PDB entry 3HRI | X-ray diffraction, 2.85 A resolution | chains A and B

== Chain A (and B) ==
Protein: Histidyl-tRNA synthetase
From: Trypanosoma brucei
Notes: EC 6.1.1.21; chain B of this document is another copy of the same molecule, construct and numbering; everything in this record applies to it too
UniProt: Q584V0 (Q584V0_9TRYP); numbering as in UniProt (aligned over 44-477)
Amino-acid sequence (456 residues; each row starts with the number of its first residue; note: 44 numbers in that range are skipped by the numbering (no residue carries them; nothing is unmodelled there); numbers below 1 keep their minus sign (Met-22 is residue -22)):
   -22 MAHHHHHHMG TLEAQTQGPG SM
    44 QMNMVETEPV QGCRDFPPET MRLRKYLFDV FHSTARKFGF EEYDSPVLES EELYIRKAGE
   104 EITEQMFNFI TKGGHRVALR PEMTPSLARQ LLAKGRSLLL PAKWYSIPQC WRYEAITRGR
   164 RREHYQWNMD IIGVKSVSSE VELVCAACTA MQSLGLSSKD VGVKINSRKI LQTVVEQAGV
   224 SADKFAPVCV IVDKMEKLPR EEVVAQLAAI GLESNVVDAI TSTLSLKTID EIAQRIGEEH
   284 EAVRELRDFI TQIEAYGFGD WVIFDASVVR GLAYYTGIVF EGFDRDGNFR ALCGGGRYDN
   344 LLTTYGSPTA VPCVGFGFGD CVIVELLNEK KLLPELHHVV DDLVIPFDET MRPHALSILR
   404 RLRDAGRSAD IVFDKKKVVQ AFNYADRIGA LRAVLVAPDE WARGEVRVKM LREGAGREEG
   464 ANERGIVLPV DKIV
Disordered / not traced: -22 to -1, 44-46, 115-117, 220-225, 236-241, 456-467, 475-477 (chain B: -22 to -1, 44-46, 115-117, 220-225, 236-241, 279-281, 456-467, 475-477)
Sequence notes: expression tag (-22 to -1)

== Chain A / chain B interface ==
Residue-residue contacts (163; chain A residue first):
  Met47(A) - Leu135(B)  hydrophobic
  Met47(A) - Tyr348(B)
  Met47(A) - Gly349(B)
  Val48(A) - Leu96(B)  hydrophobic
  Val48(A) - Arg99(B)
  Val48(A) - Tyr348(B)  hydrogen bond (backbone-backbone)
  Glu49(A) - Arg132(B)
  Thr50(A) - Arg132(B)  hydrogen bond (backbone-side chain)
  Thr50(A) - Leu135(B)
  Thr50(A) - Ala136(B)
  Glu51(A) - Arg132(B)
  Pro52(A) - Arg132(B)
  Val53(A) - Leu91(B)
  Val53(A) - Glu92(B)
  Val53(A) - Ser93(B)
  Val53(A) - Val120(B)  hydrophobic
  Cys56(A) - Pro89(B)  hydrophobic
  Arg57(A) - Pro89(B)
  Asp58(A) - Asp87(B)
  Asp58(A) - Ser88(B)
  Asp58(A) - Pro89(B)
  Asp58(A) - Arg132(B)  salt bridge
  Asp58(A) - Gln133(B)
  Phe59(A) - Tyr86(B)
  Phe59(A) - Asp87(B)  hydrogen bond (backbone-backbone)
  Phe59(A) - Gln133(B)
  Pro60(A) - Gln133(B)
  Pro60(A) - Lys137(B)
  Pro61(A) - Glu84(B)
  Pro61(A) - Glu85(B)
  Pro61(A) - Trp147(B)
  Glu62(A) - Lys137(B)  salt bridge
  Met64(A) - Glu85(B)
  Arg65(A) - Glu84(B)  salt bridge
  Arg67(A) - Asp87(B)  salt bridge
  Lys68(A) - Glu85(B)  salt bridge
  Lys68(A) - Tyr148(B)  hydrogen bond
  Arg79(A) - Gly409(B)  hydrogen bond (side chain-backbone)
  Arg79(A) - Ser411(B)
  Lys80(A) - Arg406(B)  hydrogen bond (backbone-side chain)
  Lys80(A) - Ser411(B)
  Lys80(A) - Ala412(B)  hydrogen bond (backbone-backbone)
  Phe81(A) - Arg406(B)  hydrogen bond (backbone-side chain)
  Phe81(A) - Ala412(B)
  Gly82(A) - His381(B)
  Gly82(A) - Ala412(B)
  Glu84(A) - Pro61(B)
  Glu84(A) - Arg65(B)  salt bridge
  Glu84(A) - His381(B)
  Glu85(A) - Pro61(B)
  Glu85(A) - Met64(B)
  Glu85(A) - Lys68(B)  salt bridge
  Tyr86(A) - Phe59(B)
  Tyr86(A) - Met64(B)
  Asp87(A) - Asp58(B)
  Asp87(A) - Phe59(B)  hydrogen bond (backbone-backbone)
  Asp87(A) - Met64(B)
  Asp87(A) - Arg67(B)  salt bridge
  Asp87(A) - Tyr168(B)  hydrogen bond
  Ser88(A) - Asp58(B)
  Pro89(A) - Cys56(B)  hydrophobic
  Pro89(A) - Arg57(B)
  Pro89(A) - Asp58(B)
  Val90(A) - Trp154(B)  hydrophobic
  Leu91(A) - Val53(B)
  Leu91(A) - Phe110(B)  hydrophobic
  Leu91(A) - Leu122(B)  hydrophobic
  Leu91(A) - Trp154(B)  hydrophobic
  Glu92(A) - Val53(B)
  Ser93(A) - Val53(B)
  Arg99(A) - Val48(B)
  Phe110(A) - Phe112(B)  hydrophobic
  Asn111(A) - Phe112(B)
  Phe112(A) - Phe110(B)  hydrophobic
  Phe112(A) - Asn111(B)
  Phe112(A) - Phe112(B)  hydrophobic
  Phe112(A) - Leu122(B)  hydrophobic
  Thr114(A) - Tyr156(B)  hydrogen bond (backbone-side chain)
  Val120(A) - Val53(B)  hydrophobic
  Leu122(A) - Leu91(B)  hydrophobic
  Leu122(A) - Leu122(B)  hydrophobic
  Arg132(A) - Glu49(B)
  Arg132(A) - Thr50(B)  hydrogen bond (side chain-backbone)
  Arg132(A) - Glu51(B)
  Arg132(A) - Pro52(B)
  Arg132(A) - Asp58(B)  salt bridge
  Gln133(A) - Asp58(B)
  Gln133(A) - Phe59(B)
  Gln133(A) - Pro60(B)
  Leu135(A) - Thr50(B)
  Ala136(A) - Thr50(B)
  Lys137(A) - Pro60(B)
  Lys137(A) - Glu62(B)  salt bridge
  Pro144(A) - Tyr427(B)
  Lys146(A) - Asp413(B)  salt bridge
  Lys146(A) - Phe416(B)
  Trp147(A) - Pro61(B)
  Tyr148(A) - Lys68(B)
  Trp154(A) - Val90(B)  hydrophobic
  Trp154(A) - Leu91(B)  hydrophobic
  Tyr156(A) - Thr114(B)  hydrogen bond (side chain-backbone)
  Tyr168(A) - Asp87(B)  hydrogen bond
  Gly176(A) - Asp417(B)
  Val177(A) - Phe416(B)  hydrophobic
  Val177(A) - Asp417(B)
  Lys178(A) - Asp417(B)  hydrogen bond (backbone-side chain)
  Ser179(A) - Phe416(B)  hydrogen bond (side chain-backbone)
  Ser179(A) - Asp417(B)  hydrogen bond (backbone-side chain)
  Ser181(A) - Phe416(B)  hydrogen bond (side chain-backbone)
  Glu185(A) - Arg406(B)  salt bridge
  Glu185(A) - Phe416(B)
  Gln195(A) - Arg403(B)
  Gln295(A) - Arg395(B)
  Gln295(A) - Leu399(B)
  Ala298(A) - Pro396(B)
  Ala298(A) - Leu399(B)  hydrophobic
  Ala298(A) - Ser400(B)
  Tyr299(A) - Leu399(B)
  Tyr299(A) - Leu402(B)  hydrophobic
  Tyr299(A) - Arg403(B)  hydrogen bond (backbone-side chain)
  Tyr299(A) - Arg406(B)
  Gly300(A) - Arg403(B)  hydrogen bond (backbone-side chain)
  Phe301(A) - Arg403(B)
  Tyr348(A) - Met47(B)
  Tyr348(A) - Val48(B)  hydrogen bond (backbone-backbone)
  Gly349(A) - Met47(B)
  His381(A) - Gly82(B)  hydrogen bond (side chain-backbone)
  His381(A) - Glu84(B)
  Arg395(A) - Gln295(B)
  Pro396(A) - Ala298(B)
  Leu399(A) - Gln295(B)
  Leu399(A) - Tyr299(B)
  Ser400(A) - Ala298(B)
  Leu402(A) - Glu185(B)
  Leu402(A) - Tyr299(B)  hydrophobic
  Arg403(A) - Gln195(B)  hydrogen bond
  Arg403(A) - Tyr299(B)
  Arg403(A) - Gly300(B)  hydrogen bond (side chain-backbone)
  Arg403(A) - Phe301(B)
  Arg406(A) - Lys80(B)  hydrogen bond (side chain-backbone)
  Arg406(A) - Phe81(B)
  Arg406(A) - Glu185(B)  salt bridge
  Arg406(A) - Tyr299(B)  hydrogen bond
  Gly409(A) - Arg79(B)  hydrogen bond (backbone-side chain)
  Arg410(A) - Lys80(B)
  Ser411(A) - Arg79(B)
  Ser411(A) - Lys80(B)
  Ala412(A) - Lys80(B)  hydrogen bond (backbone-backbone)
  Ala412(A) - Phe81(B)
  Asp413(A) - Phe81(B)
  Asp413(A) - Lys146(B)  salt bridge
  Ile414(A) - Glu185(B)
  Phe416(A) - Lys146(B)
  Phe416(A) - Ile174(B)  hydrophobic
  Phe416(A) - Val177(B)  hydrophobic
  Phe416(A) - Ser179(B)  hydrogen bond (backbone-side chain)
  Phe416(A) - Ser181(B)  hydrogen bond (backbone-side chain)
  Phe416(A) - Ser182(B)
  Phe416(A) - Glu185(B)
  Asp417(A) - Val177(B)
  Asp417(A) - Lys178(B)  hydrogen bond (side chain-backbone)
  Asp417(A) - Ser179(B)  hydrogen bond
  Tyr427(A) - Pro144(B)
Also at the interface, not in a pair above, chain A (92 interface residues in all): Phe83, Leu96, Leu142, Gln152, Ser182, Val184, Ser350, Pro351, Val383, Arg430
Also at the interface, not in a pair above, chain B (90 interface residues in all): Leu142, Gln152, Arg165, Gly176, Pro351, Val383, Arg410, Arg430

== Summary ==
Chain A and chain B form an interface of 92 and 90 residues respectively, with 32 hydrogen bonds and 14 salt
bridges. Among the polar pairs are Asp58(A)-Arg132(B), Glu62(A)-Lys137(B) and Arg65(A)-Glu84(B).
Chain A and chain B are both Histidyl-tRNA synthetase (Trypanosoma brucei); the structure, Histidyl-tRNA
synthetase (apo) from Trypanosoma brucei, was determined by X-ray diffraction (same publication as 3LC0 and
3HRK).
